Entry 8WOZ (electron microscopy, 3.25 A resolution); this record covers chains A and B.

Chain A:
Name: Angiotensin-converting enzyme
From: Oryctolagus cuniculus
Notes: EC 3.4.-.-
UniProtKB: G1TEF4 (G1TEF4_RABIT); residues 19-614 here = UniProt positions 19-614
Sequence (602 residues; row label = number of the first residue in the row):
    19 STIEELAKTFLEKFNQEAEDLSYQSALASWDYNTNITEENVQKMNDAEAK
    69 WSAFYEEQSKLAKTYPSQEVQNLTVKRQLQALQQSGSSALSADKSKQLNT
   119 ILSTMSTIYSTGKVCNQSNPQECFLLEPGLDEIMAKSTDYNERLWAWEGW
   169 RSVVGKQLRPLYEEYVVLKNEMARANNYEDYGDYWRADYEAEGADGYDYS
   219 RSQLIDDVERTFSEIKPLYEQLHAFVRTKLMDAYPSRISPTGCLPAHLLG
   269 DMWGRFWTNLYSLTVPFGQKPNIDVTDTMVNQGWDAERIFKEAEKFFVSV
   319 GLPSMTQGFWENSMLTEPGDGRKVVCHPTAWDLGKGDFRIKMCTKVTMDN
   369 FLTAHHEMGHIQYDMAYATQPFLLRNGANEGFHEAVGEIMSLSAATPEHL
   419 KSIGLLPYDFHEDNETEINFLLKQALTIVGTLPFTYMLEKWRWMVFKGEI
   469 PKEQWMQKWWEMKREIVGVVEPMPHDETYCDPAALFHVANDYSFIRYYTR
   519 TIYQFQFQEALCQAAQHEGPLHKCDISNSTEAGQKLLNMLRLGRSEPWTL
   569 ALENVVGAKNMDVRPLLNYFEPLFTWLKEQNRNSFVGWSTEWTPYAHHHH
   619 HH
Unresolved in the structure: 615-620
Construct notes: expression tag (615-620)
Disulfide bonds: C344-C361, C530-C542
Ion coordination: Zn2+: H374, H378, E402

Chain B:
Name: Spike protein S1
From: Severe acute respiratory syndrome coronavirus
UniProtKB: P59594 (SPIKE_SARS); residue numbers follow UniProt; this construct covers 306-527
Sequence (228 residues; each row starts with the number of its first residue):
   306 RVVPSGDVVRFPNITNLCPFGEVFNATKFPSVYAWERKKISNCVADYSVL
   356 YNSTFFSTFKCYGVSATKLNDLCFSNVYADSFVVKGDDVRQIAPGQTGVI
   406 ADYNYKLPDDFMGCVLAWNTRNIDATSTGNYNYKYRYLRHGKLRPFERDI
   456 SNVPFSPDGKPCTPPALNCYWPLNDYGFYTTTGIGYQPYRVVVLSFELLN
   506 APATVCGPKLSTDLIKNQCVNFHHHHHH
Unresolved in the structure: 306-328, 501-533
Construct notes: expression tag (528-533)
Swiss-Prot annotation at these positions:
  - glycosylation (N-linked (GlcNAc...) asparagine): N318, N330, N357
  - natural variant: G311 (G311R: In strain: Isolate GD01 and Isolate BJ02), K344 (K344R: In strain: Isolate GD01, Isolate GD03 and 1 more), F360 (F360S: In strain: Isolate GD03 and Isolate SZ3), R426 (R426G: In strain: Isolate Shanghai LY), N437 (N437D: In strain: Isolate Shanghai LY), L472 (L472P: In strain: Isolate GD03), N479 (N479K: In strain: Isolate SZ3), D480 (D480G: In strain: Isolate GD03), T487 (T487S: In strain: Isolate GD03 and Isolate SZ3), F501 (F501Y: In strain: Isolate GD01)
  - mutagenesis: C323 (C323A: No effect on human ACE2 binding in vitro), C348 (C348A: Complete loss of human ACE2 binding in vitro), E452 (E452A: 90% loss of human ACE2 binding in vitro), D454 (D454A: Complete loss of human ACE2 binding in vitro), D463 (D463A: Partial loss of human ACE2 binding in vitro), C467 (C467A: Complete loss of human ACE2 binding in vitro), C474 (C474A: Complete loss of human ACE2 binding in vitro), D480 (D480A: No effect on human ACE2 binding in vitro)
Disulfide bonds: C366-C419, C467-C474

Interface between chain A and chain B:
Contacting residue pairs (28; chain A residue first):
  S19(A) - D463(B)
  E23(A) - P462(B)
  L24(A) - P462(B)  hydrophobic
  L24(A) - N473(B)
  L24(A) - Y475(B)
  T27(A) - Y475(B)  hydrogen bond
  K31(A) - Y442(B)
  Q34(A) - Y442(B)  hydrogen bond
  Q34(A) - N479(B)
  D38(A) - Y436(B)  hydrogen bond
  Y41(A) - Y484(B)  hydrophobic
  Y41(A) - T486(B)  hydrogen bond (side chain-backbone)
  Y41(A) - T487(B)
  Q42(A) - Y436(B)  hydrogen bond
  Q42(A) - Y484(B)
  L45(A) - T486(B)
  Y83(A) - N473(B)  hydrogen bond
  Y83(A) - Y475(B)  hydrogen bond
  K353(A) - Y481(B)  hydrogen bond (side chain-backbone)
  K353(A) - G482(B)  hydrogen bond (side chain-backbone)
  K353(A) - G488(B)  hydrogen bond (backbone-backbone)
  K353(A) - Y491(B)
  G354(A) - G488(B)
  G354(A) - Y491(B)
  D355(A) - T486(B)
  D355(A) - T487(B)
  R357(A) - T486(B)
  R393(A) - Y491(B)
Interface residues without a listed pair, chain A (18 interface residues in all): F28, N330
Interface residues without a listed pair, chain B (16 interface residues in all): S432, L443
Interface features reported in the paper:
  - pairs named by the authors: Q34(A)-N479(B) (hydrogen bond), D38(A)-Y436(B) (hydrogen bond), Y41(A)-T486(B) (hydrogen bond), Q42(A)-Y436(B) (hydrogen bond), Y83(A)-N473(B) (hydrogen bond), K353(A)-Y481(B) (hydrogen bond), K353(A)-G482(B) (hydrogen bond), K353(A)-G488(B) (hydrogen bond)
  - interface residues, chain A: Q34(A), D38(A), Y41(A), K353(A)
  - interface residues, chain B: N479(B), Y481(B), G482(B), T486(B), G488(B)

In short:
18 residues of chain A and 16 residues of chain B are in contact, with 10 hydrogen bonds. Polar contacts
include T27(A)-Y475(B), Q34(A)-Y442(B) and D38(A)-Y436(B). The paper describes hydrogen bonds between Q34(A)
and N479(B), D38(A) and Y436(B) and Y41(A) and T486(B) among others. The paper reports interface residues
Q34(A), D38(A) and N479(B) among others.
Here chain A is Angiotensin-converting enzyme (Oryctolagus cuniculus) and chain B is Spike protein S1 (Severe
acute respiratory syndrome coronavirus). Entry 8WOZ (Cryo-EM structure of SARS-CoV RBD in complex with rabbit
ACE2) was determined by electron microscopy (same publication as 8WOX and 8WOY).
